Entry 7MKE (electron microscopy, 3.70 A resolution); this record covers chains J and Q of the 8 polymer chains in the assembly.

Chain J:
Molecule: DNA-directed RNA polymerase subunit beta'
Organism: Escherichia coli
Notes: EC 2.7.7.6
Reference sequence: A0A4S1NBU2 (A0A4S1NBU2_ECOLX); residues 1-1407 here = UniProt positions 1-1407
Chain sequence (1407 residues; each row starts with the number of its first residue):
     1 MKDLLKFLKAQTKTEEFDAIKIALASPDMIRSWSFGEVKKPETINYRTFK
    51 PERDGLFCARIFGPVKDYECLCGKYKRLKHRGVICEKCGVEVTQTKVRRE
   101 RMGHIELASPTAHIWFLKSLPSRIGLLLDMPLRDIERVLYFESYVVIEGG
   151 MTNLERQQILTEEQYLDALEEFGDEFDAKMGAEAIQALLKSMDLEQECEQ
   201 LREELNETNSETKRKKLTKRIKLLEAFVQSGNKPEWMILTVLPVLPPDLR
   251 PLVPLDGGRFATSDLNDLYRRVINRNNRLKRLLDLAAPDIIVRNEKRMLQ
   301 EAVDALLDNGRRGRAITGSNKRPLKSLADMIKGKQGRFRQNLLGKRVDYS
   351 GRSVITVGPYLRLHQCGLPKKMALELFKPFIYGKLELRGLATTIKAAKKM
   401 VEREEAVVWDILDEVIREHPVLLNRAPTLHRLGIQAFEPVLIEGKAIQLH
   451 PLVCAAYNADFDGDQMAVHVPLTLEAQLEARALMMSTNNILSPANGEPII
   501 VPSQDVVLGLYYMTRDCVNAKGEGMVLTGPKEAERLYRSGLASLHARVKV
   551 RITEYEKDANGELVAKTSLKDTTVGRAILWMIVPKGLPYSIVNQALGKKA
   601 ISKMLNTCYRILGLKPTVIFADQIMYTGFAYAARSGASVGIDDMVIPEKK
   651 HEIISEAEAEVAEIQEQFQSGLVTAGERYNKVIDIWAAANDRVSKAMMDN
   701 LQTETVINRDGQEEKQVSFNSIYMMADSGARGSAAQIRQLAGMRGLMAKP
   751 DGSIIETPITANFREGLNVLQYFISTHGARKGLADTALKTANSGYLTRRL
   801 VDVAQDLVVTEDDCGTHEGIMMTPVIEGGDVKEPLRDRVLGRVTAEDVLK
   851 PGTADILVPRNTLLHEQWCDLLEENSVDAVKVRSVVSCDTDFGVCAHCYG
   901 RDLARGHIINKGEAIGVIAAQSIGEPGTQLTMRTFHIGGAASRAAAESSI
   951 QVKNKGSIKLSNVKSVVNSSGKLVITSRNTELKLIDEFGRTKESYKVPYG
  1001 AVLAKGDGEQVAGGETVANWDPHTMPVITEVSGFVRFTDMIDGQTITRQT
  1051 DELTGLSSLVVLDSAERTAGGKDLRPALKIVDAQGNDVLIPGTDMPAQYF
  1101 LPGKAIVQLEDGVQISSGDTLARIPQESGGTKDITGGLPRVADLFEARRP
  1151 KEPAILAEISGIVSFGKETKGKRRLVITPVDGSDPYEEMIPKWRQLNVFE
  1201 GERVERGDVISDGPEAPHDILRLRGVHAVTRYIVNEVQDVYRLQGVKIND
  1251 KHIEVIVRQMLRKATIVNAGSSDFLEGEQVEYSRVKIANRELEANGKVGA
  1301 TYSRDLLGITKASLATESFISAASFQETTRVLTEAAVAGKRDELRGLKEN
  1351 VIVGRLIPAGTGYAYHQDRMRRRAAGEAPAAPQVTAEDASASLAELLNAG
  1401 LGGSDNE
Unresolved in the structure: 1-15, 302, 932-947, 1127-1134, 1376-1407
Sequence notes: conflict Val1384 (Met in A0A4S1NBU2)
Metal / ion sites: Zn2+ site 1: Cys70, Cys72, Cys85, Cys88; Mg2+: Asp460, Asp462, Asp464; Zn2+ site 2: Cys814, Cys888, Cys895, Cys898

Chain Q:
Molecule: Template strand of lambda PR DNA promoter
Sequence (90 nucleotides; each row starts with the number of its first residue):
     1 CGAGGTCGACATACAACCTCCTTAGTACATGCAACCATTATCACCGCCAG
    51 AGGTAAAATAGTCAACACGCACGGTGTTAGATATTTATCC
Unresolved in the structure: 1-17, 29-41, 68-90

Chain J / chain Q interface:
Contacting residue pairs (8; chain J residue first):
  Arg47(J) - DG52(Q)  salt bridge to the phosphate
  Lys118(J) - DG25(Q)  salt bridge to the phosphate
  Leu120(J) - DG25(Q)  sugar contact
  Arg311(J) - DT26(Q)  salt bridge to the phosphate
  Ala791(J) - DC28(Q)  phosphate contact
  Tyr795(J) - DC28(Q)  sugar contact
  Gln1326(J) - DA27(Q)  phosphate contact
  Glu1327(J) - DA27(Q)  hydrogen bond to the phosphate
Also at the interface, not in a pair above, chain J (11 interface residues in all): Lys334, Asn792, Arg798
Also at the interface, not in a pair above, chain Q (6 interface residues in all): DA51

Overview:
11 residues of chain J face 6 of chain Q across their interface; the contacts include 1 hydrogen bond and 3
salt bridges. Polar pairs include Glu1327(J)-DA27(Q), Arg47(J)-DG52(Q) and Lys118(J)-DG25(Q). Cys70(J),
Cys72(J), Cys85(J) and Cys88(J) form the Zn2+ site 1.
Chain J is DNA-directed RNA polymerase subunit beta' (Escherichia coli) and chain Q is Template strand of
lambda PR DNA promoter; the structure, Cryo-EM structure of Escherichia coli RNA polymerase bound to lambda PR
promoter DNA (class 2), was determined by electron microscopy together with 7MKD, 7MKI and 7MKJ from the same
study.
